8XZV - chains B and C of the 19 polymer chains in the assembly; structure by electron microscopy, 3.16 A resolution.

[Chain B]
Molecule: DNA-directed RNA polymerase subunit beta
Source organism: Spinacia oleracea
Notes: EC 2.7.7.6
UniProt: P11703 (RPOB_SPIOL); numbering as in UniProt (aligned over 1-1070)
Chain sequence (1070 residues; row label = number of the first residue in the row):
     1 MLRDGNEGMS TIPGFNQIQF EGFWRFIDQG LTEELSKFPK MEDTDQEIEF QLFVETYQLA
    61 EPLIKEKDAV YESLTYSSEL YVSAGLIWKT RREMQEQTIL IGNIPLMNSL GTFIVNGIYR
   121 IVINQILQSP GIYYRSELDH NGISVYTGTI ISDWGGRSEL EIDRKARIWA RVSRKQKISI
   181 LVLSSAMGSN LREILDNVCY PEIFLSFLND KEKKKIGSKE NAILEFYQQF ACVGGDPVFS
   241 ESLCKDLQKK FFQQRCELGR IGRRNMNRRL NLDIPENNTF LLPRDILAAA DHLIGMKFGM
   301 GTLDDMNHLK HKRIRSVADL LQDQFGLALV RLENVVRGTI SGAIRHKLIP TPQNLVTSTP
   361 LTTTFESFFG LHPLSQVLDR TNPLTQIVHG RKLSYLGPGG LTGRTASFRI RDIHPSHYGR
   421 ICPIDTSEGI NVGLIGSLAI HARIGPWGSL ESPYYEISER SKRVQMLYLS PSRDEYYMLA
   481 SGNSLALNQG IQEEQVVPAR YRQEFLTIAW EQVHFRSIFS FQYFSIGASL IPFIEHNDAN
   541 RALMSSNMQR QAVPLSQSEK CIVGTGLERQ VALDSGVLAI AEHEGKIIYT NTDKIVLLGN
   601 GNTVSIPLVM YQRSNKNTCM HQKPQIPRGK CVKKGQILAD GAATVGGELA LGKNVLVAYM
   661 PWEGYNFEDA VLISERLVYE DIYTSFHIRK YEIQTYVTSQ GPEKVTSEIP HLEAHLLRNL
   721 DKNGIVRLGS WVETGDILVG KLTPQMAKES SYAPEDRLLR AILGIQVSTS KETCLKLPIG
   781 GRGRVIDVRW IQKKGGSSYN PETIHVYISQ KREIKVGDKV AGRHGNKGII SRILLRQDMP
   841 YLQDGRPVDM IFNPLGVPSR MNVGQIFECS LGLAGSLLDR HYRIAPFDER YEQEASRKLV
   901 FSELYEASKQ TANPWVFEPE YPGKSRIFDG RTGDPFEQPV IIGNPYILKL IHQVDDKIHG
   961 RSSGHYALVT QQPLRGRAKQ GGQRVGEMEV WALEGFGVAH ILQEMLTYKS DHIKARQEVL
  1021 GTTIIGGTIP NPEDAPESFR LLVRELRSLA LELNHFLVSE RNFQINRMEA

[Chain C]
Molecule: DNA-directed RNA polymerase subunit beta'
Source organism: Spinacia oleracea
Notes: EC 2.7.7.6
UniProt: P11705 (RPOC1_SPIOL); numbering as in UniProt (aligned over 1-677)
Chain sequence (677 residues; row label = number of the first residue in the row):
     1 MIDQYKHQQL RIGSVSPQQI SAWATKILPN GEIVGEVTKP YTFHYKTNKP EKDGLFCERI
    61 FGPIKSGICA CGNYRVIGDE KEDPKFCEQC GVEFVDSRIR RYQMGYIKLA CPVTHVWYLK
   121 RLPSYIANFL DKPLKELEGL VYCDFSFARP IAKKPTFLRL RGLFEYEIQS WKYSIPLFFT
   181 TQGFDTFRNR EISTGAGAIR EQLADLDLRT IIDYSFAEWK ELGEEGSTGN EWEDRKVGRR
   241 KDFLVRRMEL VKHFIRTNIE PEWMVLCLLP VLPPELRPII QIDGGKLMSS DINELYRRVI
   301 YRNNTLTDLL STSRSTPGEL VMCQEKLVQE AVDTLLDNGI RGQPMRDGHN KVYKSFSDVI
   361 EGKEGRFRET LLGKRVDYSG RSVIVVGPSL SLHRCGLPRE IAIELFQTFV IRGLIRQHLA
   421 SNIGVAKRKI REKEPIVWKI LQEVMQGHPV LLNRAPTLHR LGIQAFQPIL VEGRAICLHP
   481 LVCKGFNADF DGDQMAVHVP LSLEAQAEAR LLMFSHMNLL SPAIGDPISV PTQDMLIGLY
   541 ILTSGNRRGI CANRYNPWNH KTYQNERIDD TNYKSMKEPF FCNFYDAIGA YRQKRIHLDS
   601 PLWLRWQLDQ RIIASKEAPI EVHYESLGTY HEIYAHYLII RSVKKEIIDI YIRTTVGHIS
   661 LYREIEEAIQ GFYQACS
Curated features (UniProtKB/Swiss-Prot):
  - binding site (Zn(2+)): Cys69, Cys71, Cys87, Cys90
  - binding site (Mg(2+)): Asp489, Asp491, Asp493
From the paper describing this entry:
  - catalytic residues: Asp489, Asp491, Asp493

[How chain B and chain C interact]
Contacting residue pairs (196; chain B residue first):
  Pro661(B) - Asp534(C)
  Glu663(B) - Pro388(C)
  Gly664(B) - Val386(C)
  Gly664(B) - Pro388(C)
  Tyr665(B) - Val386(C)
  Tyr665(B) - Pro388(C)
  Tyr665(B) - Ser389(C)
  Phe667(B) - Val386(C)  hydrophobic
  Phe667(B) - Pro480(C)  hydrophobic
  Phe667(B) - Phe490(C)
  Phe667(B) - Asp534(C)
  Phe667(B) - Met535(C)  hydrophobic
  Glu668(B) - Phe490(C)
  Glu668(B) - Gln533(C)
  Asp669(B) - Asp489(C)
  Asp669(B) - Phe490(C)
  Asp669(B) - Asp491(C)
  Ala670(B) - Val386(C)  hydrophobic
  Tyr696(B) - Asp283(C)
  Tyr696(B) - Gly284(C)
  Ser750(B) - Ile68(C)
  Ser750(B) - Tyr74(C)
  Ser751(B) - Lys65(C)
  Ser751(B) - Ile68(C)
  Arg757(B) - Tyr74(C)  hydrogen bond
  Ile779(B) - Glu400(C)
  Lys819(B) - Asp491(C)  hydrogen bond (side chain-backbone)
  Lys819(B) - Gly492(C)
  Lys827(B) - Asp491(C)  hydrogen bond (side chain-backbone)
  Ile829(B) - Val385(C)  hydrophobic
  Ile829(B) - Phe490(C)
  Ile829(B) - Asp491(C)
  Ile829(B) - Gly492(C)
  Ile830(B) - Val385(C)
  Ser831(B) - Val386(C)
  Asn853(B) - Asp534(C)
  Leu855(B) - Gln533(C)
  Leu855(B) - Asp534(C)
  Leu855(B) - Ile537(C)  hydrophobic
  Val954(B) - Val383(C)  hydrophobic
  Val954(B) - Arg474(C)
  Lys957(B) - Arg381(C)
  Lys957(B) - Ser382(C)
  Lys957(B) - Gln494(C)
  Ile958(B) - Arg381(C)
  Ile958(B) - Glu400(C)
  Ile958(B) - Ile401(C)  hydrophobic
  Ile958(B) - Arg474(C)
  His959(B) - Gly380(C)
  His959(B) - Arg381(C)  hydrogen bond (backbone-backbone)
  His959(B) - Ile401(C)
  Gly960(B) - Ser379(C)
  Gly960(B) - Glu404(C)
  Arg961(B) - Asp377(C)  salt bridge
  Arg961(B) - Tyr378(C)  hydrogen bond (backbone-backbone)
  Arg961(B) - Ser379(C)  hydrogen bond (backbone-backbone)
  Arg961(B) - Glu404(C)  hydrogen bond (backbone-backbone)
  Arg961(B) - Leu405(C)
  Ser962(B) - Asp377(C)
  Ser962(B) - Tyr378(C)
  Ser962(B) - Glu404(C)  hydrogen bond (side chain-backbone)
  Ser962(B) - Leu405(C)
  Ser962(B) - Gln407(C)  hydrogen bond
  Tyr966(B) - Asp377(C)  hydrogen bond
  Leu968(B) - Arg101(C)  hydrogen bond (backbone-side chain)
  Val969(B) - Arg101(C)  hydrogen bond (backbone-side chain)
  Val969(B) - Leu276(C)
  Gln971(B) - Arg101(C)
  Gln972(B) - Lys374(C)
  Gln972(B) - Arg375(C)  hydrogen bond (side chain-backbone)
  Pro973(B) - Arg375(C)
  Pro973(B) - Val376(C)
  Pro973(B) - Asp377(C)
  Arg975(B) - Arg375(C)
  Gly976(B) - Arg375(C)
  Arg977(B) - Arg381(C)
  Arg977(B) - Gln494(C)  hydrogen bond
  Gly982(B) - Arg375(C)  hydrogen bond (backbone-side chain)
  Gly982(B) - Val376(C)
  Gly982(B) - Ser379(C)
  Gln983(B) - Arg375(C)
  Gln983(B) - Val376(C)  hydrogen bond (backbone-backbone)
  Gln983(B) - Ser379(C)  hydrogen bond (backbone-side chain)
  Gln983(B) - Gly380(C)
  Gln983(B) - Arg381(C)
  Gln983(B) - Ala496(C)
  Arg984(B) - Glu369(C)
  Arg984(B) - Gly373(C)
  Arg984(B) - Arg375(C)
  Val985(B) - Leu372(C)
  Val985(B) - Gly373(C)
  Val985(B) - Lys374(C)  hydrogen bond (backbone-backbone)
  Val985(B) - His498(C)
  Gly986(B) - Gly373(C)
  Glu987(B) - Arg368(C)
  Glu987(B) - Leu372(C)
  Met988(B) - Thr457(C)
  Glu989(B) - Asn453(C)
  Glu989(B) - Ala455(C)
  Glu989(B) - Thr457(C)  hydrogen bond
  Glu989(B) - Ile463(C)
  Ala992(B) - Arg460(C)
  Ala992(B) - Ile463(C)  hydrophobic
  Leu993(B) - Met513(C)  hydrophobic
  Gly995(B) - Arg460(C)  hydrogen bond (backbone-side chain)
  Phe996(B) - Arg460(C)
  Phe996(B) - Leu461(C)  hydrophobic
  Phe996(B) - Ile463(C)
  Phe996(B) - Leu512(C)
  Phe996(B) - Met513(C)  hydrophobic
  Phe996(B) - Asn518(C)
  Gly997(B) - Leu512(C)
  Val998(B) - Glu508(C)
  Val998(B) - Leu512(C)  hydrophobic
  His1000(B) - Glu504(C)
  His1000(B) - Glu508(C)  salt bridge
  Ile1001(B) - Leu451(C)  hydrophobic
  Ile1001(B) - Ala505(C)
  Ile1001(B) - Glu508(C)
  Ile1001(B) - Ala509(C)
  Ile1001(B) - Met513(C)  hydrophobic
  Glu1004(B) - Pro500(C)
  Glu1004(B) - Leu501(C)  hydrogen bond (side chain-backbone)
  Glu1004(B) - Ser502(C)  hydrogen bond
  Glu1004(B) - Ala505(C)
  Met1005(B) - Val376(C)
  Met1005(B) - Leu451(C)  hydrophobic
  Met1005(B) - His498(C)
  Leu1006(B) - Lys374(C)  hydrogen bond (backbone-side chain)
  Lys1009(B) - Arg375(C)
  Lys1009(B) - Val376(C)
  Lys1009(B) - Asp377(C)
  Lys1009(B) - Tyr378(C)
  Lys1009(B) - Val499(C)  hydrogen bond (side chain-backbone)
  Lys1009(B) - Leu501(C)
  Ser1010(B) - Lys374(C)
  Ser1010(B) - Arg375(C)
  Ser1010(B) - Val376(C)
  Asp1011(B) - Lys374(C)  salt bridge
  Ile1013(B) - Arg98(C)
  Thr1022(B) - Arg412(C)
  Thr1023(B) - Thr408(C)
  Thr1023(B) - Arg412(C)  hydrogen bond (backbone-side chain)
  Ile1024(B) - Ile411(C)  hydrophobic
  Ile1024(B) - Arg412(C)  hydrogen bond (backbone-side chain)
  Ile1024(B) - Ile423(C)  hydrophobic
  Ile1025(B) - Arg412(C)  hydrogen bond (backbone-side chain)
  Gly1026(B) - Arg412(C)
  Ile1029(B) - Leu501(C)
  Ile1029(B) - Ser502(C)
  Pro1036(B) - Lys374(C)
  Glu1037(B) - Tyr102(C)  hydrogen bond
  Ser1038(B) - Lys374(C)  hydrogen bond
  Arg1040(B) - Tyr102(C)  hydrogen bond
  Leu1041(B) - Leu276(C)  hydrophobic
  Leu1041(B) - Arg366(C)
  Leu1042(B) - Phe367(C)  hydrophobic
  Leu1042(B) - Leu371(C)  hydrophobic
  Arg1044(B) - Tyr102(C)  hydrogen bond (side chain-backbone)
  Arg1044(B) - Met104(C)
  Arg1044(B) - Leu276(C)
  Glu1045(B) - Arg366(C)  salt bridge
  Arg1047(B) - Trp23(C)
  Arg1047(B) - Pro270(C)
  Ser1048(B) - Pro270(C)
  Ser1048(B) - Val271(C)
  Ser1048(B) - Leu272(C)  hydrogen bond (side chain-backbone)
  Ser1048(B) - Tyr296(C)
  Ser1048(B) - Phe356(C)
  Leu1049(B) - His115(C)  hydrogen bond (backbone-side chain)
  Leu1049(B) - Trp117(C)  hydrophobic
  Leu1049(B) - Phe356(C)  hydrophobic
  Ala1050(B) - Ser14(C)
  Ala1050(B) - Val15(C)  hydrogen bond (backbone-backbone)
  Leu1051(B) - Gly13(C)
  Leu1051(B) - Trp117(C)  hydrophobic
  Leu1051(B) - Tyr118(C)
  Glu1052(B) - Arg11(C)
  Glu1052(B) - Ile12(C)
  Glu1052(B) - Gly13(C)  hydrogen bond (backbone-backbone)
  Glu1052(B) - Val15(C)
  Glu1052(B) - Gln19(C)
  Leu1053(B) - Arg11(C)
  Asn1054(B) - Gln9(C)
  Asn1054(B) - Leu10(C)
  Asn1054(B) - Arg11(C)  hydrogen bond (backbone-backbone)
  His1055(B) - Gln8(C)
  His1055(B) - Gln9(C)
  His1055(B) - Leu10(C)
  Phe1056(B) - Gln8(C)
  Phe1056(B) - Gln9(C)  hydrogen bond (backbone-backbone)
  Phe1056(B) - Arg11(C)
  Leu1057(B) - His7(C)
  Val1058(B) - His7(C)
  Val1058(B) - Gln9(C)
  Glu1060(B) - Tyr5(C)  hydrogen bond (side chain-backbone)
Also at the interface, not in a pair above, chain B (101 interface residues in all): Asn666, Glu713, Pro754, Val816, Gly817, Asp934, Asp955, Ser963, Thr970, Leu974, Val1019, Leu1020, Asn1031, Phe1039, Leu1046
Also at the interface, not in a pair above, chain C (107 interface residues in all): Gln4, Gly72, Leu269, Pro273, Glu275, Pro278, Leu336, Ile360, Thr370, Ile384, Pro398, Arg428, Arg454, Ala475, Thr532, Lys594

[Summary]
Chain B and chain C form an interface of 101 and 107 residues respectively, with 38 hydrogen bonds and 4 salt
bridges. Among the polar pairs are Arg961(B)-Asp377(C), His1000(B)-Glu508(C) and Asp1011(B)-Lys374(C). Curated
annotation (UniProt) lists 4 Zn2+-binding residues and 3 Mg2+-binding residues on chain C. From the paper:
catalytic residues Asp489(C), Asp491(C) and Asp493(C).
Here chain B is DNA-directed RNA polymerase subunit beta and chain C is DNA-directed RNA polymerase subunit
beta', both from Spinacia oleracea. Entry 8XZV (Architecture of the spinach plastid-encoded RNA polymerase)
was determined by electron microscopy.
